Entry 8HH4 (electron microscopy, 3.10 A resolution); this record covers chains C and F of the 7 polymer chains in the assembly.

[Chain C]
Molecule: ATP synthase subunit alpha
Source organism: Bacillus sp. PS3
Notes: EC 7.1.2.2
Reference sequence: A0A0M3VGF9 (A0A0M3VGF9_BACP3); residues 1-502 here = UniProt positions 1-502
Amino-acid sequence (502 residues; row label = number of the first residue in the row):
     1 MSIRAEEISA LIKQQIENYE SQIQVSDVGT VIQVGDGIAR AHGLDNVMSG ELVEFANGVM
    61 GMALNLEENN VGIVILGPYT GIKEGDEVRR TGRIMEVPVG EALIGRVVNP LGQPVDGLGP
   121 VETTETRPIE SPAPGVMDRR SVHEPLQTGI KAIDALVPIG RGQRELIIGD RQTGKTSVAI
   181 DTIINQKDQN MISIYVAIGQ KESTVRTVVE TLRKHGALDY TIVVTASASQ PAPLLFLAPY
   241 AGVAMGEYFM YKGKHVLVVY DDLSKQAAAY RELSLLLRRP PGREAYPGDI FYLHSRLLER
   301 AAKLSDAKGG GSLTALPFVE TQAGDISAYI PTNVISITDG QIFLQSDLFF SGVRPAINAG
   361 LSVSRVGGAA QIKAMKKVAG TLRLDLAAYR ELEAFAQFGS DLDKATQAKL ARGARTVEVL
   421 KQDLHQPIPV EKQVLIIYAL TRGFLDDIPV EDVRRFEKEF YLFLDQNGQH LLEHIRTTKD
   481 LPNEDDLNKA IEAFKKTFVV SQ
Not modelled in the structure: 1-23, 502
Sequence notes: conflict Pro132 (Arg in A0A0M3VGF9), Ser193 (Cys in A0A0M3VGF9), Phe463 (Trp in A0A0M3VGF9)
Ion coordination: Mg2+: Thr176 (together with ATP)
Small-molecule neighbours: ATP (adenosine-5'-triphosphate): Asp170, Arg171, Gln172, Thr173, Gly174, Lys175, Thr176, Ser177, Phe349, Arg354, Pro355, Gln422, Asp423, Leu424

[Chain F]
Molecule: ATP synthase subunit beta
Source organism: Bacillus sp. PS3
Notes: EC 7.1.2.2
Reference sequence: A0A0M4U1P9 (A0A0M4U1P9_BACP3); residues 1-473 here = UniProt positions 1-473
Amino-acid sequence (484 residues; each row starts with the number of its first residue; numbers below 1 keep their minus sign (Met-10 is residue -10)):
   -10 MHHHHHHHHH HMTRGRVIQV MGPVVDVKFE NGHLPAIYNA LKIQHKARNE NEVDIDLTLE
    50 VALHLGDDTV RTIAMASTDG LIRGMEVIDT GAPISVPVGE VTLGRVFNVL GEPIDLEGDI
   110 PADARRDPIH RPAPKFEELA TEVEILETGI KVVDLLAPYI KGGKIGLFGG AGVGKTVLIQ
   170 ELIHNIAQEH GGISVFAGVG ERTREGNDLY HEMKDSGVIS KTAMVFGQMN EPPGARMRVA
   230 LTGLTMAEYF RDEQGQDVLL FIDNIFRFTQ AGSEVSALLG RMPSAVGYQP TLATEMGQLQ
   290 ERITSTAKGS ITSIQAIYVP ADDYTDPAPA TTFSHLDATT NLERKLAEMG IYPAVDPLAS
   350 TSRALAPEIV GEEHYQVARK VQQTLQRYKE LQDIIAILGM DELSDEDKLV VHRARRIQFF
   410 LSQNFHVAEQ FTGQPGSYVP VKETVRGFKE ILEGKYDHLP EDAFRLVGRI EEVVEKAKAM
   470 GVEV
Not modelled in the structure: -10 to 0, 472-473
Sequence notes: initiating methionine (-10); expression tag (-9 to 0)
Ion coordination: Mg2+: Thr165 (together with ATP)
Small-molecule neighbours:
  - ATP (adenosine-5'-triphosphate), molecule 1: Gly159, Ala160, Gly161, Val162, Gly163, Lys164, Thr165, Val166, Glu190, Arg191, Glu194, Tyr341, Pro342, Phe414, Ala417, Phe420
  - ATP, molecule 2: Ser351, Arg352, Tyr364, Arg368

[Chain C / chain F interface]
Pairs across the interface (63):
  Ile32(C) with Gly55(F)
  Gln33(C) with His53(F); Leu54(F), hydrogen bond (side chain-backbone)
  Val34(C) with Leu52(F); His53(F), hydrogen bond (backbone-backbone)
  Gly35(C) with Leu52(F)
  Asp36(C) with Leu52(F); Arg270(F), salt bridge
  Tyr79(C) with Ile26(F), hydrophobic; Tyr27(F), hydrogen bond
  Thr80(C) with Tyr27(F)
  Lys83(C) with Leu23(F); Ala25(F); His53(F)
  Glu84(C) with Leu23(F); His53(F), hydrogen bond (backbone-side chain); Gly55(F), hydrogen bond (side chain-backbone); Asp56(F), hydrogen bond (side chain-backbone); Asp57(F), hydrogen bond (side chain-backbone)
  Val115(C) with Phe125(F); Glu126(F)
  Asp116(C) with Phe125(F)
  Arg171(C) with Phe322(F); Thr328(F); Ala348(F); Thr350(F), hydrogen bond
  Gln172(C) with Thr350(F)
  Lys201(C) with Lys153(F); Glu290(F); His324(F); Leu325(F); Asp326(F), salt bridge
  Glu202(C) with Phe125(F); Leu128(F); Glu290(F), hydrogen bond (backbone-side chain)
  Ser203(C) with Leu128(F)
  Arg206(C) with Phe125(F), hydrogen bond (side chain-backbone); Glu126(F); Leu128(F); Thr130(F)
  Ala228(C) with His324(F)
  Ser229(C) with Gln287(F); Glu290(F)
  Arg271(C) with Ser273(F); Ala274(F)
  Glu272(C) with Pro279(F); Thr280(F); Thr283(F), hydrogen bond
  Leu275(C) with Pro272(F); Pro279(F), hydrophobic
  Leu276(C) with Pro279(F), hydrophobic; Thr280(F)
  Arg278(C) with Gly269(F), hydrogen bond (side chain-backbone); Met271(F)
  Gln322(C) with Ala319(F)
  Asp347(C) with Gln375(F), hydrogen bond
  Phe350(C) with Leu347(F); Gln371(F); Gln372(F); Gln375(F)
  Ser351(C) with Gln372(F)
  Arg354(C) with Arg368(F)
  Gln397(C) with Ile383(F)
Also at the interface, not in a pair above, chain C (46 interface residues in all): Gly117, Gly199, Val205, Thr207, Val209, Glu210, Ser227, Ala232, Lys265, Arg279, Pro281, Glu284, Ala285, Ala323, Gly352, Phe398
Also at the interface, not in a pair above, chain F (49 interface residues in all): Thr58, Ala122, Ala129, Gly286, Thr314, Ser323, Asn330, Arg352, Leu387

[In short]
The interface between chain C and chain F involves 46 residues on one side and 49 on the other; the contacts
include 13 hydrogen bonds and 2 salt bridges. Polar contacts include Asp36(C)-Arg270(F), Lys201(C)-Asp326(F)
and Gln33(C)-Leu54(F).
Chain C is ATP synthase subunit alpha and chain F is ATP synthase subunit beta, both from Bacillus sp. PS3;
the structure, F1 domain of FoF1-ATPase from Bacillus PS3,101 degrees, highATP, was determined by electron
microscopy (same publication as 8HH1, 8HH2, 8HH3, 8HH5, 8HH6, 8HH7 and 5 further entries).
